1TAU - chains P and A of the 3 polymer chains in the assembly; structure by X-ray diffraction, 3.00 A resolution.

[Chain P]
Molecule: 8-nt DNA strand
Sequence (8 nucleotides; numbered 958 to 951; the number before each row is that of its first residue; the depositors numbered this strand downwards along its sequence, so these rows (ascending numbers) run in the REVERSE of the deposited 5'-to-3' order):
   951 CGCTAGGC

[Chain A]
Molecule: Protein (taq polymerase)
Organism: Thermus aquaticus
Notes: EC 2.7.7.7
Reference sequence: P19821 (DPO1_THEAQ); residue numbers follow UniProt; this construct covers 1-832
Sequence (832 residues; numbered 1 to 832; the number before each row is that of its first residue):
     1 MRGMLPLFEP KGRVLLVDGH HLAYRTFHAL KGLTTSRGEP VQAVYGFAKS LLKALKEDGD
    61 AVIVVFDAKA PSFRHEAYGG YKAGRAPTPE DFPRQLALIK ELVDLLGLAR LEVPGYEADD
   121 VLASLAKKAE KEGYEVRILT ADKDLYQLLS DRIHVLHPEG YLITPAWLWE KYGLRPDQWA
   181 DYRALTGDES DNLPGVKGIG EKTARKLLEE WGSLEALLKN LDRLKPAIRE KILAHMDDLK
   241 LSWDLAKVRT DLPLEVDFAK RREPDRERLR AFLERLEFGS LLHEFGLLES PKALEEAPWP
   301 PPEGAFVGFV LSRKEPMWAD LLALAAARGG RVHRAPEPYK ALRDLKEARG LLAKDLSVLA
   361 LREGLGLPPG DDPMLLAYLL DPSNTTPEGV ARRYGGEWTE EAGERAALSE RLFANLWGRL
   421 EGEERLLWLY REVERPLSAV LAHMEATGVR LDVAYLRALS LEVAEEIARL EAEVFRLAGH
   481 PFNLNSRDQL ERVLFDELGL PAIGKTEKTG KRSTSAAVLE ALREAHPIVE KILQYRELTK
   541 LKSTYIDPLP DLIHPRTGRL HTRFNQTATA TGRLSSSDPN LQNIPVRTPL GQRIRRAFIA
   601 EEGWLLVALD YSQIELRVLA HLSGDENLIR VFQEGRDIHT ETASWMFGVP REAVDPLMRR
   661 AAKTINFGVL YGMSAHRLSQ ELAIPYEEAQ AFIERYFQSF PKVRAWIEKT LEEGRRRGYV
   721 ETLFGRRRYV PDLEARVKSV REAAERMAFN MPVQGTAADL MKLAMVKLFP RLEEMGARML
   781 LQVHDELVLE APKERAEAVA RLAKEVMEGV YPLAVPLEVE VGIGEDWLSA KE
Disordered / not traced: 1-9, 69-84, 499-512
Bound ions: Zn2+: Asp-18, Asp-119, Asp-142
Ligand contacts: 2-O-octyl-beta-D-glucopyranose (BGL): Ser-644, Trp-645, Met-646, Phe-647, Gly-648, Ala-691, Glu-694, Arg-695, Gln-698

[Interface between chain P and chain A]
Residue-residue contacts (22; chain P residue first):
  DC951(P) with Arg-573(A), hydrogen bond to the phosphate; Val-586(A), phosphate contact; Glu-615(A), phosphate contact; Phe-667(A), base contact; Gln-754(A), hydrogen bond to the base; His-784(A), salt bridge to the phosphate
  DG952(P) with Gln-582(A), sugar contact; Pro-585(A), phosphate contact; Val-586(A), hydrogen bond to the phosphate; His-784(A), hydrogen bond to the phosphate
  DC953(P) with Glu-537(A), phosphate contact; Asn-583(A), hydrogen bond to the base; Pro-585(A), phosphate contact; Val-586(A), phosphate contact
  DT954(P) with Leu-519(A), phosphate contact; Glu-537(A), sugar contact; Lys-540(A), hydrogen bond to the sugar; Asn-583(A), hydrogen bond to the base
  DA955(P) with Ala-516(A), hydrogen bond to the phosphate; Leu-519(A), sugar contact; Glu-520(A), phosphate contact
  DG956(P) with Ala-516(A), phosphate contact
Other interface residues (no listed pair), chain A (19 interface residues in all): Ser-515, Ile-584, Arg-587, Tyr-671, Asp-785

[In short]
Chain P and chain A form an interface of 6 and 19 residues respectively; the contacts include 8 hydrogen bonds
and 1 salt bridge. Polar pairs include DC951(P)/Gln-754(A), DC953(P)/Asn-583(A) and DT954(P)/Asn-583(A). Chain
A binds 2-O-octyl-beta-D-glucopyranose. Asp-18(A), Asp-119(A) and Asp-142(A) form the Zn2+ site.
Chain P is an 8-nt DNA strand and chain A is Protein (taq polymerase) (Thermus aquaticus); the structure, Taq
polymerase (e.c.2.7.7.7)/DNA/B-octylglucoside complex, was determined by X-ray diffraction.
